1WSV - chains A and B; structure by X-ray diffraction, 2.60 A resolution.

# Chain A (and B)
Protein: Aminomethyltransferase
From: Homo sapiens
Notes: EC 2.1.2.10; chain B of this document is another copy of the same molecule, construct and numbering; everything in this record applies to it too
UniProtKB: P48728 (GCST_HUMAN); residues 1-375 here correspond to UniProt positions 29-403 (UniProt number = residue number + 28)
Chain sequence (375 residues; each row starts with the number of its first residue):
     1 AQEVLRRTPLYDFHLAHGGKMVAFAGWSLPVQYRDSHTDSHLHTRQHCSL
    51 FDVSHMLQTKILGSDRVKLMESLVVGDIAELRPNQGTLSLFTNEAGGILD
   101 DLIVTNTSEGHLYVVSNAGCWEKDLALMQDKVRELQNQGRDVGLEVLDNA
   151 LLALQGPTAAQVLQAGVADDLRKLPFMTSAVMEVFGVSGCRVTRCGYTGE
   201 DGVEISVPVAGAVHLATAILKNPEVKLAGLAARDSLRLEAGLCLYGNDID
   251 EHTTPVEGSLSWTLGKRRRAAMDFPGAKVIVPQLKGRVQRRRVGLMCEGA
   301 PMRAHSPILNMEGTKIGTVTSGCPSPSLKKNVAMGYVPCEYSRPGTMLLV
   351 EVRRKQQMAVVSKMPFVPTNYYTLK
Unresolved in the structure: 1-3, 375
Ligand contacts: 5-methyltetrahydrofolate (THH; N-[4-({[(6S)-2-amino-4-hydroxy-5-methyl-5,6,7,8-tetrahydropteridin-6-yl]methyl}amino)benzoyl]-L-glutamic acid): Met56, Thr87, Leu88, Asp101, Leu102, Ile103, Val115, Ser116, Asn117, Phe176, Met177, Cys195, Gly196, Tyr197, Glu204, Arg233, Leu242, Trp262, Tyr371
Swiss-Prot annotation at these positions:
  - binding site (substrate): Glu204, Arg233, Tyr371

# Chain A / chain B interface
Pairs across the interface - 32 pairs, chain A then chain B:
  Arg6(A) with Ala126(B); Asp130(B), salt bridge
  Pro9(A) with Asn137(B), hydrogen bond (backbone-side chain)
  Trp121(A) with Glu122(B)
  Glu122(A) with Trp121(B); Glu122(B)
  Leu125(A) with Leu125(B), hydrophobic
  Ala126(A) with Arg6(B)
  Gln129(A) with Asp148(B), hydrogen bond
  Asp130(A) with Arg6(B), salt bridge
  Val132(A) with Asp148(B)
  Arg133(A) with Arg6(B); Arg7(B), hydrogen bond (side chain-backbone); Pro9(B); Trp27(B); Val209(B)
  Gln136(A) with Asp148(B); Val209(B); Ala210(B)
  Asn137(A) with Pro9(B); Val209(B)
  Val146(A) with Gln129(B)
  Leu147(A) with Arg133(B), hydrogen bond (backbone-side chain)
  Asp148(A) with Gln129(B), hydrogen bond; Val132(B); Arg133(B), hydrogen bond (backbone-side chain); Gln136(B)
  Val209(A) with Arg133(B); Gln136(B); Asn137(B)
  Ala210(A) with Gln136(B)
  Val213(A) with Asn137(B)
Interface residues without a listed pair, chain A (20 interface residues in all): Trp27, Asn149
Interface residues without a listed pair, chain B (19 interface residues in all): Thr8, Val146

# Summary
20 residues of chain A face 19 of chain B across their interface, with 6 hydrogen bonds and 2 salt bridges.
Among the polar pairs are Arg6(A)-Asp130(B), Pro9(A)-Asn137(B) and Gln129(A)-Asp148(B). Bound to chain A:
5-methyltetrahydrofolate. UniProt lists 3 substrate-binding residues on chain A.
Both chains are Aminomethyltransferase (Homo sapiens). Entry 1WSV (Crystal Structure of Human T-protein of
Glycine Cleavage System) was determined by X-ray diffraction together with 1WSR from the same study.
